6JBQ - chains C and I of the 9 polymer chains in the assembly; structure by electron microscopy, 4.02 A resolution (low resolution: residue-level contacts below are approximate; hydrogen-bond / salt-bridge calls are withheld).

# Chain C
Molecule: DNA-directed RNA polymerase subunit beta
Organism: Escherichia coli (strain K12)
Notes: EC 2.7.7.6
UniProt: P0A8V2 (RPOB_ECOLI); numbering as in UniProt (aligned over 1-1342)
Amino-acid sequence (1342 residues; row label = number of the first residue in the row):
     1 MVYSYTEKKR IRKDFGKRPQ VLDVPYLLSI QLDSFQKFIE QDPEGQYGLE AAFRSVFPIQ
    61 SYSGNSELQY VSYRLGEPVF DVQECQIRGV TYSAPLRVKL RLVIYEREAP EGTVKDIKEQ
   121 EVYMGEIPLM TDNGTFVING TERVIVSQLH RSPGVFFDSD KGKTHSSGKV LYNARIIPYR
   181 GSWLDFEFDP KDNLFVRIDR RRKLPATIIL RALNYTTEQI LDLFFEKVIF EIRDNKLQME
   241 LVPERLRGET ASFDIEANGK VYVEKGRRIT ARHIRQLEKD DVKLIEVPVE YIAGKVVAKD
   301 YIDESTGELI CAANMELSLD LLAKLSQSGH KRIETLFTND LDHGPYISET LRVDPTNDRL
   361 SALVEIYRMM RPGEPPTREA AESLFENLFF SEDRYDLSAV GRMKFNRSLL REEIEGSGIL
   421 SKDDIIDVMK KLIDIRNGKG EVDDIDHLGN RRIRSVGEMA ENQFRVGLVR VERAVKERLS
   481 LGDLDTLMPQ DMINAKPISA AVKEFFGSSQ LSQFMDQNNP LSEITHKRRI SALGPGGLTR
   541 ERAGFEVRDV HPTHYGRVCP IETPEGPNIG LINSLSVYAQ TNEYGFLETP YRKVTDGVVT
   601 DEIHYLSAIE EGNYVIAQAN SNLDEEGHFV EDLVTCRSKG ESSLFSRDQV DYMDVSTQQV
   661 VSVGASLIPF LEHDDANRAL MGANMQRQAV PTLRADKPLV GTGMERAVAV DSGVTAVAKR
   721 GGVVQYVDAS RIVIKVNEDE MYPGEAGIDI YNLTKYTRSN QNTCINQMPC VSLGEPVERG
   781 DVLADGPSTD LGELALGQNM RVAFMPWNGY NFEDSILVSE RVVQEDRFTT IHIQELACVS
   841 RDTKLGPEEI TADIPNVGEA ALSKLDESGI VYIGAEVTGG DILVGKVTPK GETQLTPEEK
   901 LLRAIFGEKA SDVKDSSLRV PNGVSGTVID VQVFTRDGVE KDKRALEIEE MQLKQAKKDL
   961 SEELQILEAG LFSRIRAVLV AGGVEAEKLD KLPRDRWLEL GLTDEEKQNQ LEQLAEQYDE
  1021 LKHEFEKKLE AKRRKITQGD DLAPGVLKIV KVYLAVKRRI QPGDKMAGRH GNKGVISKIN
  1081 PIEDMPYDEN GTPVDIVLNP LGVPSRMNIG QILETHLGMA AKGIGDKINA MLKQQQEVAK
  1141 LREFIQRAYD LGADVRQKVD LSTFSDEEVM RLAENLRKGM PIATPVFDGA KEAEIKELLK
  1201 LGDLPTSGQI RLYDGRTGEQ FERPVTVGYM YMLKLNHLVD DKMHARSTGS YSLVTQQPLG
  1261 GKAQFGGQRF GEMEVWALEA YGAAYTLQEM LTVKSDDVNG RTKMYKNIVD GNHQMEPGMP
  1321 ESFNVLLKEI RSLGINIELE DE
Not modelled in the structure: 1, 981-1008, 1342
Curated features (UniProtKB/Swiss-Prot):
  - modified residue (N6-acetyllysine): Lys1022, Lys1200
  - mutagenesis: Ile561 (I561S: Resistant to antibiotics salinamide A and B), Ile569 (I569S: Resistant to antibiotics salinamide A and B), Ala665 (A665E: Resistant to antibiotics salinamide A and B), Asp675 (D675A/G: Resistant to antibiotics salinamide A and B), Asn677 (N677H/K: Resistant to antibiotics salinamide A and B), Leu680 (L680M: Resistant to antibiotics salinamide A and B), Glu813 (E813K: Disrupts the enzyme's active center)

# Chain I
Molecule: 5-nt RNA strand
Sequence (5 nucleotides; numbered 1 to 5; the number before each row is that of its first residue):
     1 CUCGA
Ion coordination: Mg2+: A5 (shared with 3 residues of chain D)

# Interface between chain C and chain I
Pairs across the interface - 16 pairs, chain C then chain I:
  Gln510(C) - C1(I)
  Gln513(C) - C1(I)
  Leu533(C) - U2(I)
  Arg540(C) - C1(I)
  Arg540(C) - U2(I)
  Pro564(C) - C3(I)
  Glu565(C) - G4(I)
  Asn568(C) - U2(I)
  Asn568(C) - C3(I)
  Ile572(C) - U2(I)
  Met681(C) - A5(I)
  Asn684(C) - G4(I)
  Arg687(C) - C3(I)
  Gln688(C) - C3(I)
  Lys1073(C) - A5(I)
  His1237(C) - G4(I)
Also at the interface, not in a pair above, chain C (15 interface residues in all): Lys1065

# In short
The interface between chain C and chain I involves 15 residues on one side and 5 on the other. UniProt lists 7
mutagenesis sites on chain C.
Chain C is DNA-directed RNA polymerase subunit beta (Escherichia coli (strain K12)) and chain I is a 5-nt RNA
strand; the structure, CryoEM structure of Escherichia coli sigmaE transcription initiation complex containing
5nt of RNA, was determined by electron microscopy.
